4AJ5 - chains K and N of the 30 polymer chains in the assembly; structure by X-ray diffraction, 3.32 A resolution.

[Chain K (and N)]
Molecule: Spindle and kinetochore-associated protein 2
From: Homo sapiens
Notes: chain N of this document is another copy of the same molecule, construct and numbering; everything in this record applies to it too
UniProtKB: Q8WVK7 (SKA2_HUMAN); residues 1-121 here = UniProt positions 1-121
Amino-acid sequence (123 residues; each row starts with the number of its first residue; numbers below 1 keep their minus sign (Gly-1 is residue -1)):
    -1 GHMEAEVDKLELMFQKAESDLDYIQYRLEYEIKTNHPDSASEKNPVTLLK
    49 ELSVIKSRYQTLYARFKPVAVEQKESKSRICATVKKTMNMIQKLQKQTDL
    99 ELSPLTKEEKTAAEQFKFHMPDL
Not modelled in the structure: -1 to 0, 35-39, 114-121 (chain N: -1 to 0, 35-40, 97-100, 115-121)
Differences from the reference sequence: expression tag (-1 to 0)
Curated features (UniProtKB/Swiss-Prot):
  - modified residue: Ser101 (Phosphoserine)

[How chain K and chain N interact]
Pairs across the interface - 14 pairs, chain K then chain N:
  Leu47(K) - Gln13(N)
  Leu47(K) - Lys14(N)
  Leu47(K) - Ser17(N)
  Lys48(K) - Ser17(N)  hydrogen bond (side chain-backbone)
  Lys48(K) - Asp20(N)
  Leu50(K) - Lys14(N)
  Ser51(K) - Lys14(N)
  Ser51(K) - Ser17(N)  hydrogen bond
  Ser51(K) - Asp18(N)  hydrogen bond
  Ser51(K) - Tyr21(N)
  Val52(K) - Tyr21(N)
  Ser55(K) - Tyr21(N)
  Ser55(K) - Arg25(N)  hydrogen bond
  Thr59(K) - Arg25(N)  hydrogen bond
Other interface residues (no listed pair), chain N (8 interface residues in all): Leu10

[Overview]
7 residues of chain K and 8 residues of chain N are in contact, with 5 hydrogen bonds. Polar contacts include
Lys48(K)-Ser17(N), Ser51(K)-Ser17(N) and Ser51(K)-Asp18(N).
Both chains are Spindle and kinetochore-associated protein 2 (Homo sapiens). Entry 4AJ5 (Crystal structure of
the Ska core complex) was determined by X-ray diffraction.
